6K0B - chains B and Y of the 14 polymer chains in the assembly; structure by electron microscopy, 4.30 A resolution (low resolution: residue-level contacts below are approximate; hydrogen-bond / salt-bridge calls are withheld).

[Chain B]
Name: Ribonuclease P protein component 2
Source organism: Methanocaldococcus jannaschii (strain ATCC 43067 / DSM 2661 / JAL-1 / JCM 10045 / NBRC 100440)
Notes: EC 3.1.26.5; fragment: Pop5
UniProt: Q57917 (RNP2_METJA); residues 1-134 here = UniProt positions 1-134
Chain sequence (134 residues; each row starts with the number of its first residue):
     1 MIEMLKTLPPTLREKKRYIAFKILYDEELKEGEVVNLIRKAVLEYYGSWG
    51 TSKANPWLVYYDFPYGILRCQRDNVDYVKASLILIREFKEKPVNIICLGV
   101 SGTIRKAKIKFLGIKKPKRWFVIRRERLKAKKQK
Disordered / not traced: 1, 128-134

[Chain Y]
Molecule: RPR
Source organism: Methanocaldococcus jannaschii
Notes: fragment: rpr
Sequence (258 nucleotides; each row starts with the number of its first residue; numbers below 1 keep their minus sign (G-1 is residue -1)):
    -1 GGAGGGGGCUGGUGACUUUCCCCUCUUUAAGAGGGGAGGAAGUUCCGCCC
    49 ACCCCAUUUAUGGGCAGCGUCCCCUGAGAAGGGGCGGGAGAUGCAGCAGA
    99 AACGACACGGCUCCGGAAGAGAUGACGAUGAUAGUGAAAGUUGAGGACUU
   149 CCGGAGAACCGGUGAAACGGGCAUCUCCCCUGCCCGGGGUGCAAGCCGGU
   199 UUCGGCGCUUAGCCGAAUGUCACCGAAAUUACAGAAGGCGGGCUAUAGCC
   249 CCCAUUUU
From the paper describing this entry:
  - catalytic residues: G40, U41, A233, A234 (proposed by the authors, not directly observed)
  - catalytic residues: U42
  - mutagenesis - U42A, U42DEL: decreased catalytic activity

[Chain B / chain Y interface]
Contacting residue pairs (48; chain B residue first):
  Pro9(B) with G232(Y)
  Pro10(B) with G232(Y); A233(Y)
  Thr11(B) with A231(Y); G232(Y)
  Lys15(B) with G232(Y)
  Lys16(B) with A214(Y); A215(Y)
  Arg17(B) with A215(Y); U216(Y)
  Tyr18(B) with A214(Y)
  Val59(B) with G213(Y)
  Arg72(B) with U216(Y); G217(Y); U218(Y)
  Asp73(B) with U218(Y)
  Lys79(B) with U17(Y)
  Cys97(B) with U17(Y)
  Leu98(B) with U17(Y)
  Val100(B) with U17(Y); C18(Y); C19(Y)
  Gly102(B) with A214(Y); A215(Y)
  Thr103(B) with C212(Y); G213(Y); A214(Y)
  Ile104(B) with G213(Y)
  Arg105(B) with G202(Y); C212(Y); G213(Y)
  Lys106(B) with C19(Y); C20(Y); C212(Y); A215(Y)
  Lys110(B) with U17(Y); C19(Y); C20(Y)
  Phe111(B) with U17(Y)
  Lys116(B) with G202(Y)
  Lys118(B) with G202(Y); G213(Y)
  Arg119(B) with G213(Y)
  Trp120(B) with G213(Y)
  Phe121(B) with G213(Y)
  Val122(B) with C201(Y)
  Arg125(B) with U200(Y); C201(Y)
Interface residues without a listed pair, chain B (33 interface residues in all): Arg13, Gly99, Ser101, Pro117, Glu126
Interface residues without a listed pair, chain Y (18 interface residues in all): C211

[In short]
Chain B and chain Y form an interface of 33 and 18 residues respectively. The paper reports catalytic residues
G40(Y), U41(Y) and A233(Y) among others; U42A and U42DEL of chain Y reduce catalytic activity.
Chain B is Ribonuclease P protein component 2 (Methanocaldococcus jannaschii (strain ATCC 43067 / DSM 2661 /
JAL-1 / JCM 10045 / NBRC 100440)) and chain Y is RPR (Methanocaldococcus jannaschii); the structure, cryo-EM
structure of archaeal Ribonuclease P with mature tRNA, was determined by electron microscopy (same publication
as 6K0A).
